2X8H - chain A; structure by X-ray diffraction, 1.90 A resolution.

# Chain A
Molecule: Thioredoxin glutathione reductase
Organism: Schistosoma mansoni
Notes: EC 1.6.4.5
UniProt: Q962Y6 (Q962Y6_SCHMA); numbering as in UniProt (aligned over 1-598)
Sequence (598 residues; each row starts with the number of its first residue):
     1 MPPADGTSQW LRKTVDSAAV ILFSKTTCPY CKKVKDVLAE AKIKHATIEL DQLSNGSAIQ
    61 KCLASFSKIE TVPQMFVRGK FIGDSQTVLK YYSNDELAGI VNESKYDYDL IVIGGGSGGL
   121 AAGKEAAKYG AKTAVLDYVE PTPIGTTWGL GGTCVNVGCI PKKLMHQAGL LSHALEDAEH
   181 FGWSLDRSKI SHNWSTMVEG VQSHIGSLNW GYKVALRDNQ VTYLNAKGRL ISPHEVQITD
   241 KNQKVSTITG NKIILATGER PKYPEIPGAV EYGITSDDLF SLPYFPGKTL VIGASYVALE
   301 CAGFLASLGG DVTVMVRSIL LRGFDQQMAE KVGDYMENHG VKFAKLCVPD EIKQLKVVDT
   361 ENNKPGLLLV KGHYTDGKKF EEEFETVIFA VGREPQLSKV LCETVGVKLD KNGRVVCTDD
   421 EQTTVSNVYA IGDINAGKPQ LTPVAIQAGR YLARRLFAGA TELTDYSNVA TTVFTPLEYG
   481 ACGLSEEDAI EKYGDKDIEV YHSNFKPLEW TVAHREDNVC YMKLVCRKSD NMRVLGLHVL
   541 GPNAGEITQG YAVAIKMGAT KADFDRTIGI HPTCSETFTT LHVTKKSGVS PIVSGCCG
Not modelled in the structure: 1-5, 594-598
Disulfide bonds: C154-C159
Bound ions: Ca2+: F564, D565, T567, T579
Residues lining bound ligands:
  - FAD (flavin-adenine dinucleotide): I113, G114, G115, G116, S117, G118, G119, L136, D137, Y138, V139, G152, T153, C154, V157, G158, C159, K162, A226, K227, G228, A256, T257, G258, E259, S276, F280, Y296, V297, E300, R393, K399, V400, I431, G432, D433, Q440, L441, T442, P443, A445, F474, H571, P572
  - glutathione (GSH): K25, C28, P29, Y30, Q60, T71, V72, P73, D84, S85, Q86
From the paper describing this entry:
  - binding site for glutathione: K25, C28, Q60, D84, S85
  - contacts within the chain: C28-C31

# In short
Ligands of chain A: flavin-adenine dinucleotide and glutathione. F564, D565, T567 and T579 coordinate Ca2+.
The paper reports a binding site for glutathione at K25, C28 and Q60 among others; contacts within the chain
involving C28 and C31.
Chain A is Thioredoxin glutathione reductase (Schistosoma mansoni); the structure, Thioredoxin glutathione
reductase from Schistosoma mansoni in complex with GSH, was determined by X-ray diffraction together with
2X8C, 2X8G and 2X99 from the same study.
